Entry 6UT3 (X-ray diffraction, 2.95 A resolution); this record covers chains D and E of the 6 polymer chains in the assembly.

== Chain D (and E) ==
Molecule: GTPase subunit of restriction endonuclease
Source organism: Thermococcus gammatolerans (strain DSM 15229 / JCM 11827 / EJ3)
Notes: chain E of this document is another copy of the same molecule, construct and numbering; everything in this record applies to it too
UniProt: C5A3Z3 (C5A3Z3_THEGJ); residue numbers follow UniProt; this construct covers 186-613
Chain sequence (428 residues; row label = number of the first residue in the row):
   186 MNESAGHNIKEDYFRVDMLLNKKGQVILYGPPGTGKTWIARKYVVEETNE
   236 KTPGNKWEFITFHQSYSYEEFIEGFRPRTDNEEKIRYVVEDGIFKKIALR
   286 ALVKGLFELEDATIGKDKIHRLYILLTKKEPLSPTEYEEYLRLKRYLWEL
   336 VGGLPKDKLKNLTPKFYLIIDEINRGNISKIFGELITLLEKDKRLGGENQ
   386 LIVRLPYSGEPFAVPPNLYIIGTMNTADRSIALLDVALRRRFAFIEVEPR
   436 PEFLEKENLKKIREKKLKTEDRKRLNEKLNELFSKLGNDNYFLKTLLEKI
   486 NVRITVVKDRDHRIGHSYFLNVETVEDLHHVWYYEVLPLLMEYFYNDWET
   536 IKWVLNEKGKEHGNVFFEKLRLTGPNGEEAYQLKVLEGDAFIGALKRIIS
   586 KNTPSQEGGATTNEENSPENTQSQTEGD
Not modelled in the structure: 186-198, 265-269, 585-613 (chain E: 186-201, 586-613)
Ion coordination: Mg2+: Thr-222, Asp-356, Glu-357 (together with GTP-gamma-S)
Residues lining bound ligands:
  - GTP-gamma-S (GSP; 5'-guanosine-diphosphate-monothiophosphate), molecule 1: Pro-217, Gly-218, Thr-219, Gly-220, Lys-221, Thr-222, Trp-223, Glu-357, Asn-410, Phe-438, Ile-447, His-501, Ser-502, Leu-505
  - GTP-gamma-S (GSP), molecule 2: Glu-375, Asp-377, Lys-378, Glu-383, Asn-384, Ala-422, Arg-425, Arg-426
Reported in the primary citation:
  - binding site for GTP-gamma-S: Arg-425
  - mutagenesis - R360A, R414A, D420A, R424A, E527A, Y530A: increased catalytic activity
  - mutagenesis - K221A, T222A, D356A, N410A, D413A, R425A, R426A: decreased catalytic activity
  - mutagenesis - W223A, D356A, R425A, R426A: decreased stability
  - mutagenesis - W223A, N410A, D413A: abolished catalytic activity
  - mutagenesis - E375A, D377A, K378A: unchanged catalytic activity

== How chain D and chain E interact ==
Residue-residue contacts (80):
  Pro-217(D) / Ala-422(E)  hydrophobic
  Pro-217(D) / Arg-425(E)
  Gly-218(D) / Arg-425(E)
  Thr-222(D) / Leu-386(E)
  Trp-223(D) / Asn-384(E)
  Arg-226(D) / Asn-384(E)
  Arg-226(D) / Gln-385(E)  hydrogen bond (side chain-backbone)
  Arg-226(D) / Leu-386(E)
  Lys-236(D) / Lys-345(E)
  Lys-236(D) / Gln-385(E)
  Pro-238(D) / Ile-387(E)
  Glu-243(D) / Arg-389(E)  salt bridge
  Phe-244(D) / Thr-372(E)
  Phe-244(D) / Leu-386(E)  hydrophobic
  Phe-244(D) / Ile-387(E)
  Phe-244(D) / Val-388(E)
  Phe-244(D) / Arg-389(E)  hydrogen bond (backbone-backbone)
  Ile-245(D) / Val-388(E)  hydrophobic
  Ile-245(D) / Arg-389(E)
  Thr-246(D) / Glu-369(E)
  Thr-246(D) / Thr-372(E)  hydrogen bond
  His-248(D) / Tyr-253(E)
  His-248(D) / Glu-369(E)  salt bridge
  Ser-250(D) / Tyr-253(E)
  Ser-250(D) / Glu-254(E)
  Ser-250(D) / Tyr-392(E)
  Tyr-251(D) / Pro-391(E)  hydrophobic
  Arg-261(D) / Phe-260(E)
  Pro-262(D) / Tyr-272(E)  hydrophobic
  Thr-264(D) / Lys-269(E)
  Thr-264(D) / Tyr-325(E)
  Ile-278(D) / Arg-389(E)
  Lys-314(D) / Leu-332(E)
  Lys-314(D) / Arg-389(E)
  Asp-356(D) / Thr-372(E)  hydrogen bond
  Glu-357(D) / Arg-426(E)  salt bridge
  Arg-360(D) / Ser-364(E)
  Arg-360(D) / Ile-371(E)
  Arg-360(D) / Asp-420(E)  salt bridge
  Arg-360(D) / Ala-422(E)
  Asn-410(D) / Ala-422(E)
  Ala-412(D) / Val-421(E)  hydrophobic
  Asp-413(D) / Asp-420(E)
  Lys-451(D) / Glu-383(E)
  His-497(D) / Val-421(E)
  Ser-502(D) / Arg-425(E)  hydrogen bond
  Tyr-503(D) / Arg-425(E)
  Asp-512(D) / Met-203(E)
  His-515(D) / Met-203(E)
  Tyr-519(D) / Phe-429(E)  hydrogen bond (backbone-backbone)
  Tyr-519(D) / Ile-430(E)  hydrophobic
  Pro-523(D) / Tyr-214(E)
  Pro-523(D) / Arg-424(E)  hydrogen bond (backbone-side chain)
  Pro-523(D) / Phe-429(E)  hydrophobic
  Leu-524(D) / Val-421(E)  hydrophobic
  Leu-524(D) / Arg-424(E)
  Met-526(D) / Arg-495(E)
  Glu-527(D) / Arg-414(E)  salt bridge
  Glu-527(D) / Leu-418(E)
  Glu-527(D) / Leu-419(E)
  Glu-527(D) / Arg-424(E)
  Tyr-528(D) / Val-421(E)
  Tyr-530(D) / Thr-411(E)
  Tyr-530(D) / Arg-414(E)
  Tyr-530(D) / Asp-494(E)
  Tyr-530(D) / Asp-496(E)  hydrogen bond
  Asn-531(D) / Lys-493(E)
  Asn-531(D) / Asp-494(E)  hydrogen bond
  Trp-533(D) / Arg-495(E)
  Leu-555(D) / Val-487(E)  hydrophobic
  Leu-557(D) / Val-487(E)  hydrophobic
  Leu-557(D) / Arg-488(E)
  Thr-558(D) / Trp-538(E)
  Gly-559(D) / Trp-538(E)
  Pro-560(D) / Val-492(E)
  Pro-560(D) / Trp-538(E)
  Ala-565(D) / Thr-490(E)
  Ala-565(D) / Val-491(E)  hydrophobic
  Gln-567(D) / Glu-433(E)
  Gln-567(D) / Arg-495(E)  hydrogen bond
Also at the interface, not in a pair above, chain D (57 interface residues in all): Thr-237, Gly-239, Glu-255, Arg-263, Glu-315, Ile-447, Tyr-518, Glu-520, Glu-563, Leu-568
Also at the interface, not in a pair above, chain E (58 interface residues in all): Leu-204, Lys-207, Asp-342, Lys-365, Gly-368, Lys-378, Leu-390, Leu-423, Phe-427, Ala-428, Glu-431, Arg-498

== Summary ==
The interface between chain D and chain E involves 57 residues on one side and 58 on the other, with 10
hydrogen bonds and 5 salt bridges. Among the polar pairs are Glu-243(D)/Arg-389(E), His-248(D)/Glu-369(E) and
Glu-357(D)/Arg-426(E). From the paper: a binding site for GTP-gamma-S at Arg-425(D); K221A, T222A and D356A of
chain D, among others, reduce catalytic activity; 17 substitutions were tested in all.
Chain D and chain E are both GTPase subunit of restriction endonuclease (Thermococcus gammatolerans (strain
DSM 15229 / JCM 11827 / EJ3)); the structure, X-ray structure of Thermococcus gammatolerans McrB AAA+ domain
hexamer in P21 symmetry, was determined by X-ray diffraction (same publication as 6UT4, 6UT5, 6UT6, 6UT7 and
6UT8).
